Entry 5KFE (X-ray diffraction, 1.55 A resolution); this record covers chains A and T of the 3 polymer chains in the assembly.

== Chain A ==
Protein: DNA polymerase eta
Organism: Homo sapiens
Notes: EC 2.7.7.7
UniProtKB: Q9Y253 (POLH_HUMAN); numbering as in UniProt (aligned over 1-432)
Chain sequence (435 residues; numbered -2 to 432; the number before each row is that of its first residue; numbers below 1 keep their minus sign (Gly-2 is residue -2)):
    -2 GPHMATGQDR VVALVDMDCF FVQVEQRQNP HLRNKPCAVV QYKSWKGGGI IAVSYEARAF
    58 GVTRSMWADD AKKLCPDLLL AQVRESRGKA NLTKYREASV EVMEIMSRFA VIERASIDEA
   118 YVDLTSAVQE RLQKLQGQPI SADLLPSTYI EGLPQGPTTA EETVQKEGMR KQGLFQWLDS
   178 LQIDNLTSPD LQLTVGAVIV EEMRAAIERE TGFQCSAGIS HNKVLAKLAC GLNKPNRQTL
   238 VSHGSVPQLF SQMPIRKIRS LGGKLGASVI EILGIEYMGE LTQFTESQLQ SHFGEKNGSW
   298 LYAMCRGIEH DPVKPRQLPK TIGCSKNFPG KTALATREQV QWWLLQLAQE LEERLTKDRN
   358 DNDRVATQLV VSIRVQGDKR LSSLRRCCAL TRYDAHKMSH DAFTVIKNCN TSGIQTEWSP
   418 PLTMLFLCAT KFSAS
Not modelled in the structure: 155-159
Differences from the reference sequence: expression tag (-2 to 0)
Bound ions: Mn2+ site 1: Asp13, Asp115, Glu116 (together with 2'-deoxyadenosine 5'-triphosphate) (shared with 1 residue of chain P); Ca2+: Asp13, Met14, Asp115 (together with 2'-deoxyadenosine 5'-triphosphate); Mn2+ site 2: Asp13, Met14, Asp115 (together with 2'-deoxyadenosine 5'-triphosphate)
Small-molecule neighbours:
  - : Asp13, Met14, Asp15, Cys16, Asp115, Lys231
  - 2'-deoxyadenosine 5'-triphosphate (DTP): Asp13, Met14, Asp15, Cys16, Phe17, Phe18, Ile48, Ala49, Tyr52, Arg55, Arg61, Ile114, Asp115, Glu116, Lys231
UniProt features mapped onto this chain:
  - binding site (Mg(2+)): Asp13, Met14, Asp115, Glu116
  - binding site (Mn(2+)): Asp13, Met14, Asp115, Glu116
  - binding site (a 2'-deoxyribonucleoside 5'-triphosphate): Arg61
  - natural variant: Val37 (deletion: In XPV), Leu75 (deletion: In XPV), Arg93 (R93P: In XPV), Arg111 (R111H: In XPV), Thr122 (T122P: In XPV), Gly153 (G153D: In a breast cancer sample), Thr191 (T191P: In XPV), Gly263 (G263V: In XPV), Val266 (V266D: In XPV), Gly295 (G295R: In XPV), Arg361 (R361S: In XPV)
  - mutagenesis: Tyr52 (Y52A/F: Reduces DNA polymerase activity; Y52E: Reduces DNA polymerase activity. Increases fidelity of replication and reduces translesion bypass), Arg61 (R61A: Reduces enzymatic activity by two-thirds), Ser62 (S62G: Increased DNA polymerase activity and translesion bypass compared to wild-type), Ala68 (A68S/V: Severe reduction in thymine dimer translesion bypass), Asn324 to Pro326 (Reduces binding to chromatin and to monoubiquitinated PCNA. Abolishes binding to monoubiquitinated PCNA; when associated with 705-E--H-713 Del)

== Chain T ==
Molecule: 12-nt DNA strand
Sequence (12 nucleotides; each row starts with the number of its first residue):
     1 CATTATGACG CT
Small-molecule neighbours: 2'-deoxyadenosine 5'-triphosphate (DTP): DT3, DT4, DA5

== Interface between chain A and chain T ==
Pairs across the interface - 41 pairs, chain A then chain T:
  Gln38(A) - DT4(T)  hydrogen bond to the base
  Gln38(A) - DA5(T)  sugar contact
  Tyr39(A) - DT4(T)  phosphate contact
  Tyr39(A) - DA5(T)  hydrogen bond to the phosphate
  Trp42(A) - DA2(T)  stacking on the base
  Ile47(A) - DT3(T)  base contact
  Arg61(A) - DT3(T)  base contact
  Ser62(A) - DT3(T)  base contact
  Trp64(A) - DA2(T)  phosphate contact
  Trp64(A) - DT3(T)  sugar contact
  Lys86(A) - DT6(T)  salt bridge to the phosphate
  Leu89(A) - DA5(T)  phosphate contact
  Leu89(A) - DT6(T)  phosphate contact
  Arg93(A) - DT6(T)  salt bridge to the phosphate
  Arg93(A) - DG7(T)  salt bridge to the phosphate
  Lys293(A) - DG10(T)  phosphate contact
  Lys311(A) - DC9(T)  salt bridge to the phosphate
  Arg313(A) - DA8(T)  salt bridge to the phosphate
  Pro316(A) - DA8(T)  phosphate contact
  Lys317(A) - DA8(T)  hydrogen bond to the phosphate
  Lys317(A) - DC9(T)  salt bridge to the phosphate
  Thr318(A) - DG7(T)  sugar contact
  Thr318(A) - DA8(T)  hydrogen bond to the phosphate
  Ile319(A) - DG7(T)  phosphate contact
  Gly320(A) - DT6(T)  sugar contact
  Gly320(A) - DG7(T)  hydrogen bond to the phosphate
  Cys321(A) - DT6(T)  phosphate contact
  Ser322(A) - DA5(T)  sugar contact
  Ser322(A) - DT6(T)  hydrogen bond to the phosphate
  Lys323(A) - DA5(T)  salt bridge to the phosphate
  Asn324(A) - DT4(T)  hydrogen bond to the phosphate
  Asn324(A) - DA5(T)  hydrogen bond to the phosphate
  Pro326(A) - DC1(T)  phosphate contact
  Pro326(A) - DA2(T)  sugar contact
  Pro326(A) - DT4(T)  phosphate contact
  Gly327(A) - DC1(T)  hydrogen bond to the phosphate
  Gly327(A) - DA2(T)  phosphate contact
  Thr329(A) - DA2(T)  base contact
  Arg351(A) - DT6(T)  salt bridge to the phosphate
  Arg351(A) - DG7(T)  salt bridge to the phosphate
  Leu378(A) - DT6(T)  base contact
Other interface residues (no listed pair), chain A (32 interface residues in all): Gly46, Ile48, Ala87, Arg111, Glu347
Other interface residues (no listed pair), chain T (11 interface residues in all): DC11

== Overview ==
32 residues of chain A face 11 of chain T across their interface, with 9 hydrogen bonds, 9 salt bridges and 1
aromatic stacking contact. Among the polar pairs are Gln38(A)-DT4(T), Tyr39(A)-DA5(T) and Lys317(A)-DA8(T).
2'-deoxyadenosine 5'-triphosphate is bound between chain A and chain T.
Here chain A is DNA polymerase eta (Homo sapiens) and chain T is a 12-nt DNA strand. Entry 5KFE (Human DNA
polymerase eta-DNA ternary complex: reaction with 1 mM Mn2+ for 600s) was determined by X-ray diffraction,
deposited together with 5KFA, 5KFB, 5KFC, 5KFD, 5KFF, 5KFG and 28 further entries.
